4F6X - chain A; structure by X-ray diffraction, 1.98 A resolution.

# Chain A
Name: Dehydrosqualene synthase
Organism: Staphylococcus aureus
Notes: EC 2.5.1.96
UniProt: A9JQL9 (CRTM_STAAU); numbering as in UniProt (aligned over 1-287)
Amino-acid sequence (292 residues; each row starts with the number of its first residue; numbers below 1 keep their minus sign (Ala-4 is residue -4)):
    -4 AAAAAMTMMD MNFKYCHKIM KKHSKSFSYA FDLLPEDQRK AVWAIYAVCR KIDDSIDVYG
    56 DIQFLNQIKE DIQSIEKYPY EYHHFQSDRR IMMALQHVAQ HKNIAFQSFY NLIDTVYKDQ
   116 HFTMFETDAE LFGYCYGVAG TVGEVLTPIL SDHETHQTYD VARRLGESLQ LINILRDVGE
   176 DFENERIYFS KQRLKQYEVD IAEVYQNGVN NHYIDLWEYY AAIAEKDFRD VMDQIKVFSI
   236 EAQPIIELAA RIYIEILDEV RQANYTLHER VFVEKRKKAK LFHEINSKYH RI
Unresolved in the structure: -4 to 0, 53-55, 285-287
Construct notes: expression tag (-4 to 0)
Bound ions: Mg2+ site 1 near Asp172 (its only coordinating residue here); Mg2+ site 2: Tyr248 (together with bph-1112, d(-)-tartaric acid)
Residues lining bound ligands:
  - d(-)-tartaric acid (TAR): Lys16, Lys17, His18, Ser19, Lys20, Ser21, Arg171, Tyr248, Arg265
  - bph-1112 (ZYL; 1-[3-(hexyloxy)benzyl]-4-hydroxy-2-oxo-1,2-dihydropyridine-3-carboxylic acid): His18, Phe22, Tyr41, Arg45, Val133, Ala134, Val137, Gly138, Leu141, Leu145, Ala157, Leu160, Gly161, Leu164, Gln165, Asn168, Arg171, Phe233, Tyr248
Curated features (UniProtKB/Swiss-Prot):
  - binding site ((2E,6E)-farnesyl diphosphate): His18 to Ser21, Tyr41, Arg45, Gln165, Arg171, Tyr248
  - binding site (Mg(2+)): Asp48, Asp52, Asn168, Asp172

# Overview
Chain A binds bph-1112 and d(-)-tartaric acid. UniProt lists 9 (2E,6E)-farnesyl diphosphate-binding residues
and 4 Mg2+-binding residues.
Chain A is Dehydrosqualene synthase (Staphylococcus aureus); the structure, Crystal structure of
dehydrosqualene synthase (crtm) from s. aureus complexed with bph-1112, was determined by X-ray diffraction,
deposited together with 3TH8 and 4F6V.
